PDB entry 7CMI | electron microscopy, 2.90 A resolution | chains A and B

== Chain A ==
Protein: 4F2 cell-surface antigen heavy chain
Organism: Homo sapiens
UniProt: J3KPF3 (J3KPF3_HUMAN); residues 2-631 here = UniProt positions 2-631
Amino-acid sequence (647 residues; each row starts with the number of its first residue; numbers below 1 keep their minus sign (Met-13 is residue -13)):
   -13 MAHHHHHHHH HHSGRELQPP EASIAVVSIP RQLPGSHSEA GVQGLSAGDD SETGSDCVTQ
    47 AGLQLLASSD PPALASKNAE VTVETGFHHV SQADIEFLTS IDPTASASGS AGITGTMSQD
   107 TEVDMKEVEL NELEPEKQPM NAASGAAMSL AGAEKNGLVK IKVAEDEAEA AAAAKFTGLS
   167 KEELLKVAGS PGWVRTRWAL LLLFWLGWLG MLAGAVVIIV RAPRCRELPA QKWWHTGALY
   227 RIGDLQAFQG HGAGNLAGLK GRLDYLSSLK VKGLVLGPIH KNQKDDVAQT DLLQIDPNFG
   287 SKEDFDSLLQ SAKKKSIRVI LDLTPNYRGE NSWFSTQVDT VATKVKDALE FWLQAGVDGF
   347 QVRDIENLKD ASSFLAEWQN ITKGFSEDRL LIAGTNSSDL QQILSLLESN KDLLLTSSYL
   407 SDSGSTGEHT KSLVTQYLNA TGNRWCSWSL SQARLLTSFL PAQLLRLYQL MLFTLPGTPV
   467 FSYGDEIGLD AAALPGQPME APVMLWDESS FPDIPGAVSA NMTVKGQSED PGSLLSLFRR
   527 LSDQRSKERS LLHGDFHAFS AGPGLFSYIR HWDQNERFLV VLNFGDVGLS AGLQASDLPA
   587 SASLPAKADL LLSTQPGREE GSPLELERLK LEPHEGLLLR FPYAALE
Unresolved in the structure: -13 to 162, 632-633
Sequence notes: initiating methionine (-13); expression tag (-12 to 1, 632-633)
Covalent attachments: N-acetylglucosamine (NAG) linked to Asn366, Asn382, Asn425, Asn507
Residues lining bound ligands: 1,2-diacyl-glycerol-3-sn-phosphate (3PH): Arg183, Leu186, Leu187, Leu189, Phe190, Met197

== Chain B ==
Protein: Large neutral amino acids transporter small subunit 2
Organism: Homo sapiens
UniProt: Q9UHI5 (LAT2_HUMAN); residue numbers follow UniProt; this construct covers 2-535
Amino-acid sequence (555 residues; numbered -19 to 535; the number before each row is that of its first residue; numbers below 1 keep their minus sign (Met-19 is residue -19)):
   -19 MADYKDDDDK SGPDEVDASG REEGARHRNN TEKKHPGGGE SDASPEAGSG GGGVALKKEI
    41 GLVSACGIIV GNIIGSGIFV SPKGVLENAG SVGLALIVWI VTGFITVVGA LCYAELGVTI
   101 PKSGGDYSYV KDIFGGLAGF LRLWIAVLVI YPTNQAVIAL TFSNYVLQPL FPTCFPPESG
   161 LRLLAAICLL LLTWVNCSSV RWATRVQDIF TAGKLLALAL IIIMGIVQIC KGEYFWLEPK
   221 NAFENFQEPD IGLVALAFLQ GSFAYGGWNF LNYVTEELVD PYKNLPRAIF ISIPLVTFVY
   281 VFANVAYVTA MSPQELLASN AVAVTFGEKL LGVMAWIMPI SVALSTFGGV NGSLFTSSRL
   341 FFAGAREGHL PSVLAMIHVK RCTPIPALLF TCISTLLMLV TSDMYTLINY VGFINYLFYG
   401 VTVAGQIVLR WKKPDIPRPI KINLLFPIIY LLFWAFLLVF SLWSEPVVCG IGLAIMLTGV
   461 PVYFLGVYWQ HKPKCFSDFI ELLTLVSQKM CVVVYPEVER GSGTEEANED MEEQQQPMYQ
   521 PTPTKDKDVA GQPQP
Unresolved in the structure: -19 to 40, 499-535
Sequence notes: initiating methionine (-19); expression tag (-18 to 1)
Residues lining bound ligands:
  - 1,2-diacyl-glycerol-3-sn-phosphate (3PH), molecule 1: Phe120, Gly348, His349, Leu350, Pro351, Val353, Leu354, Pro366, Leu369, Phe370, Thr458, Val462, Gly466, Val467, Ile480, Ser487, Met490
  - 1,2-diacyl-glycerol-3-sn-phosphate (3PH), molecule 2: Leu170, Thr173, Trp174, Cys177, Ser178, His358, Arg361, Leu369, Cys372, Ile373, Leu376, Met490, Cys491, Val492
  - leucine (LEU): Asn52, Ile53, Ile54, Gly55, Ser56, Gly57, Asn134, Phe243, Ala244, Tyr245, Gly246, Gly247, Tyr280
Swiss-Prot annotation at these positions:
  - binding site (L-leucine): Ile53, Gly246
  - binding site (L-tryptophan): Asn134, Asn395
  - site (Important for substrate specificity): Asn134, Gly246
  - modified residue: Ser29 (Phosphoserine)
  - natural variant: Val302 (V302I: Found in a patient with age-related hearing loss), Thr402 (T402M: Found in a patient with age-related hearing loss), Arg418 (R418C: Found in a patient with age-related hearing loss), Val460 (V460E: Found in a patient with age-related hearing loss)
  - mutagenesis: Tyr93 (Y93A: Nearly complete reduction of glycine, L-alanine, and L-glutamine uptake. Minimal effect on the transport of L-isoleucine, L-histidine and L-tryptophan), Asn134 (N134Q: Reduces L-leucine uptake activity. Abolishes L-tryptophan uptake ...), Trp174 (W174A: Does not affect protein expression, plasma membrane localization, or L-alanine uptake), Phe243 (F243A: Abolishes leucine and tryptophan transport activities), Gly246 (G246S: Strong decrease in the uptake of large substrates L-tryptophan, L-glutamine, and L-histidine but increases the uptake of small neutral amino acids glycine and L-alanine), Asn395 (N395Q: Strongly reduces L-leucine uptake activity. Strongly reduces L-tryptophan uptake activity), Tyr396 (Y396A: Strongly reduces L-leucine uptake activity)
What the authors report for this chain:
  - binding site for leucine: Ile53, Gly55, Gly57, Phe243, Gly246
  - specificity-determining residues: Thr86, Gly246, Asn249, Tyr396, Tyr399, Tyr430 (by similarity / conservation)

== Interface between chain A and chain B ==
Cross-chain cystine bridges: Cys211(A)-Cys154(B)
Pairs across the interface (40; chain A residue first):
  Thr163(A) - Ser352(B)
  Thr163(A) - Glu481(B)
  Gly164(A) - Glu481(B)
  Gly164(A) - Thr484(B)
  Gly164(A) - Leu485(B)
  Gly164(A) - Gln488(B)
  Leu165(A) - Ser352(B)
  Leu165(A) - Tyr495(B)  hydrophobic
  Ser166(A) - Gln488(B)
  Glu168(A) - Val494(B)
  Leu171(A) - Gln488(B)
  Leu171(A) - Val493(B)
  Trp179(A) - Lys489(B)
  Trp179(A) - Met490(B)  hydrophobic
  Arg183(A) - Lys489(B)  hydrogen bond (side chain-backbone)
  Arg183(A) - Met490(B)
  Arg183(A) - Val492(B)
  Phe190(A) - Leu170(B)
  Phe190(A) - Trp174(B)
  Trp191(A) - Trp174(B)
  Trp194(A) - Ile167(B)  hydrogen bond (side chain-backbone)
  Met197(A) - Leu163(B)  hydrophobic
  Met197(A) - Ile167(B)
  Met197(A) - Leu170(B)  hydrophobic
  Leu198(A) - Ile167(B)  hydrophobic
  Ile204(A) - Ser159(B)
  Ile204(A) - Leu163(B)  hydrophobic
  Ile205(A) - Leu147(B)  hydrophobic
  Ile205(A) - Phe151(B)
  Ala208(A) - Phe151(B)  hydrophobic
  Ala208(A) - Pro157(B)  hydrophobic
  Arg210(A) - Cys154(B)
  Cys211(A) - Phe151(B)  hydrophobic
  Cys211(A) - Pro152(B)
  Cys211(A) - Thr153(B)  hydrogen bond
  Cys211(A) - Cys154(B)  disulfide
  Arg535(A) - Thr153(B)
  Asp559(A) - Cys154(B)
  Gln560(A) - Cys154(B)
  Gln560(A) - Phe155(B)
Interface residues without a listed pair, chain A (30 interface residues in all): Lys167, Ala174, Gly175, Leu186, Gly200, Ala201, Arg212, Leu214, Lys533
Interface residues without a listed pair, chain B (32 interface residues in all): Leu150, Gly160, Leu164, Ala166, Leu171, Gln294, Met356, Val359, Cys491

== Overview ==
Chain A and chain B form an interface of 30 and 32 residues respectively, with 1 disulfide bond and 3 hydrogen
bonds. Among the polar pairs are Arg183(A)-Lys489(B), Trp194(A)-Ile167(B) and Cys211(A)-Thr153(B). From the
paper: a binding site for leucine at Ile53(B), Gly55(B) and Gly57(B) among others; specificity determinants
Thr86(B), Gly246(B) and Asn249(B) among others.
Chain A is 4F2 cell-surface antigen heavy chain and chain B is Large neutral amino acids transporter small
subunit 2, both from Homo sapiens; the structure, The LAT2-4F2hc complex in complex with leucine, was
determined by electron microscopy, deposited together with 7CMH.
